PDB entry 5FCU | X-ray diffraction, 1.85 A resolution | chains G and L of the 3 polymer chains in the assembly

[Chain G]
Protein: clade A/E 93TH057 HIV-1 gp120 core
Source organism: Human immunodeficiency virus 1
UniProt: A0A0M3KKW9 (A0A0M3KKW9_9HIV1); the author numbering skips numbers that UniProt does not, so the offset changes along the chain: 44-108 = UniProt 1-65; 182-252 = UniProt 66-136; 466-469 = UniProt 137-140
Sequence (169 residues; each row starts with the number of its first residue; note: 286 numbers in that range are skipped by the numbering (no residue carries them; nothing is unmodelled there)):
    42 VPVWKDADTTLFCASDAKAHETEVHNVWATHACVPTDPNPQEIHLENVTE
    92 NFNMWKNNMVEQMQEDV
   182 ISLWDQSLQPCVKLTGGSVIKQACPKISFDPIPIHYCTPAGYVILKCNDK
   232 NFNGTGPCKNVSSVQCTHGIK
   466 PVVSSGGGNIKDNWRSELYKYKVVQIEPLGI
Not modelled in the structure: 42-44, 58-70, 182-211, 466-479, 492-496
Differences from the reference sequence: expression tag (42-43, 470-496)
Cystine bridges: Cys-54/Cys-74, Cys-218/Cys-247, Cys-228/Cys-239
Covalently attached groups: N-acetylglucosamine (NAG) linked to Asn-234
From the paper describing this entry:
  - conformationally variable residues (order/disorder transition): Ala-58 to Ala-70, Asn-98 to Val-108

[Chain L]
Protein: JR4 fab light chain
Source organism: Macaca mulatta
Notes: antibody fragment or engineered binder
Sequence (216 residues; row label = number of the first residue in the row; note: 1 number in that range is skipped by the numbering (no residue carries it; nothing is unmodelled there); a row labelled like 27A-27B holds insertion residues (27A, then the next letters in order)):
     1 QSVLTQPPS
    11 VSAAPGQKVTISCSGSS
27A-27B SN
    28 IGRSYVSWYQQVPGAAPKLLIYDTNKRPSGVSDRFSGSKSGSSASLAITG
    78 LQTGDEADYYCGAWDGSL
95A-95B NV
    96 HIFGSGTKLTV
  106A L
   107 GQPKASPLVTLFPPSSEELQANKATLVCLISDFYPGVVKVAWKADGNSVN
   157 TGVETTTPSKQSNNKYAASSYLSLTSDQWKSHKSYSCQVTHEGSTVEKTV
   207 APTECS
Not modelled in the structure: 1, 210-212
Cystine bridges: Cys-23/Cys-88, Cys-134/Cys-193

[Chain G / chain L interface]
Contacting residue pairs (5):
  Pro-76(G) with Tyr-49(L)
  Thr-77(G) with Asp-50(L)
  Pro-79(G) with Tyr-32(L); Asp-50(L)
  Asn-80(G) with Tyr-32(L)
Interface residues without a listed pair, chain G (5 interface residues in all): Asp-57
Interface residues without a listed pair, chain L (4 interface residues in all): Lys-53

[Overview]
5 residues of chain G face 4 of chain L across their interface. Covalently linked N-acetylglucosamine: at
Asn-234(G). From the paper: conformational variability at Ala-58(G) and Asn-98(G).
Here chain G is clade A/E 93TH057 HIV-1 gp120 core (Human immunodeficiency virus 1) and chain L is JR4 fab
light chain (Macaca mulatta). Entry 5FCU (Crystal structure of the inner domain of clade A/E HIV-1 GP120 in
complex with the adcc-potent ...) was determined by X-ray diffraction (same publication as 4YBL and 4YC2).
